PDB entry 8JHI | electron microscopy, 3.20 A resolution | chains A and R of the 5 polymer chains in the assembly

[Chain A]
Protein: Guanine nucleotide-binding protein G(s) subunit alpha isoforms XLas
From: Homo sapiens
Reference sequence: Q5JWF2 (GNAS1_HUMAN); the construct has insertions or renumbered stretches relative to UniProt, so the offset changes along the chain: 7-56 = UniProt 655-704; 193-195 = UniProt 705-707; 204-253 = UniProt 847-896; 264-394 = UniProt 907-1037
Sequence (248 residues; numbered 1 to 394; 146 numbers in that range are skipped by the numbering (no residue carries them; nothing is unmodelled there); the number before each row is that of its first residue):
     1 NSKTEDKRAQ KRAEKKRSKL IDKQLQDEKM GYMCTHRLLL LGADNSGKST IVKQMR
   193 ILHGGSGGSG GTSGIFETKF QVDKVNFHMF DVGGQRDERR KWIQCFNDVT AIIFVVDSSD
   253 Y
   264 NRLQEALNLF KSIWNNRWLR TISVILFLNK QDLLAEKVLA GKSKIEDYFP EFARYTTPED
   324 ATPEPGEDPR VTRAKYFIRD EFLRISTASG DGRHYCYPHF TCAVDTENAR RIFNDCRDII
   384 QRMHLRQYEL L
Not modelled in the structure: 193-205
Construct notes: expression tag (1-6); engineered mutation Asp-44 (Gly692 in Q5JWF2), Asn-45 (Glu693 in Q5JWF2), Asp-249 (Ala892 in Q5JWF2), Asp-252 (Ser895 in Q5JWF2), Ala-372 (Ile1015 in Q5JWF2), Ile-375 (Val1018 in Q5JWF2); linker (196-203)
Swiss-Prot annotation at these positions:
  - region: Arg-37 to Ala-43, Ser-46 to Thr-50 (G1 motif), Phe-219 to Arg-228 (G3 motif), Ile-288 to Asp-295 (G4 motif), Thr-364 to Thr-369 (G5 motif)
  - binding site (GTP): Gly-42, Ala-43, Ser-46 to Thr-50, Asp-223 to Gln-227, Asn-292 to Asp-295, Ala-366
  - binding site (Mg(2+)): Ser-49, Thr-204
  - modified residue: Ser-352 (Phosphoserine)

[Chain R]
Protein: Frizzled-3
From: Homo sapiens
Reference sequence: Q9NPG1 (FZD3_HUMAN); residues 23-542 here = UniProt positions 23-542
Sequence (520 residues; each row starts with the number of its first residue):
    23 HSLFSCEPIT LRMCQDLPYN TTFMPNLLNH YDQQTAALAM EPFHPMVNLD CSRDFRPFLC
    83 ALYAPICMEY GRVTLPCRRL CQRAYSECSK LMEMFGVPWP EDMECSRFPD CDEPYPRLVD
   143 LNLAGEPTEG APVAVQRDYG FWCPRELKID PDLGYSFLHV RDCSPPCPNM YFRREELSFA
   203 RYFIGLISII CLSATLFTFL TFLIDVTRFR YPERPIIFYA VCYMMVSLIF FIGFLLEDRV
   263 ACNASIPAQY KASTVTQGSH NKACTMLFMI LYFFTMAGSV WWVILTITWF LAAVPKWGSE
   323 AIEKKALLFH ASAWGIPGTL TIILLAMNKI EGDNISGVCF VGLYDVDALR YFVLAPLCLY
   383 VVVGVSLLLA GIISLNRVRI EIPLEKENQD KLVKFMIRIG VFSILYLVPL LVVIGCYFYE
   443 QAYRGIWETT WIQERCREYH IPCPYQVTQM SRPDLILFLM KYLMALIVGI PSVFWVGSKK
   503 TCFEWASFFH GRRKKEIVNE SRQVLQEPDF AQSLLRDPNT
Not modelled in the structure: 23-163, 173-175, 266-274, 467-471, 503-542
Cystine bridges: Cys-165/Cys-185, Cys-189/Cys-264, Cys-286/Cys-361, Cys-458/Cys-465
Swiss-Prot annotation at these positions:
  - motif: Lys-502 to Trp-507 (Lys-Thr-X-X-X-Trp motif, mediates interaction with the PDZ domain of Dvl family members)
  - glycosylation (N-linked (GlcNAc...) asparagine): Asn-42, Asn-265, Asn-356
From the paper describing this entry:
  - mutagenesis - P431A: decreased signaling in response to Gs

[Interface between chain A and chain R]
Contacting residue pairs (9):
  Lys-29(A) / Glu-322(R)  salt bridge
  Met-33(A) / Glu-322(R)
  Tyr-358(A) / Lys-408(R)
  Tyr-391(A) / Arg-232(R)
  Glu-392(A) / Lys-413(R)  hydrogen bond (backbone-side chain)
  Leu-393(A) / Leu-414(R)  hydrophobic
  Leu-393(A) / Phe-417(R)  hydrophobic
  Leu-394(A) / Lys-413(R)
  Leu-394(A) / Leu-414(R)
Also at the interface, not in a pair above, chain A (10 interface residues in all): Gln-384, His-387, Leu-388
Also at the interface, not in a pair above, chain R (10 interface residues in all): Lys-318, Ser-321, Leu-397, Val-400
Interface features reported in the paper:
  - residue pairs: Glu-392(A)/Lys-413(R) (hydrogen bond)
  - interface residues, chain A: Gln-384(A), Leu-388(A), Leu-393(A)
  - interface residues, chain R: Val-400(R), Leu-414(R)

[Summary]
Chain A and chain R each contribute 10 residues to their interface; the contacts include 1 hydrogen bond and 1
salt bridge. Among the polar pairs are Lys-29(A)/Glu-322(R) and Glu-392(A)/Lys-413(R). The authors report a
hydrogen bond between Glu-392(A) and Lys-413(R). The paper reports that P431A of chain R reduces signaling in
response to Gs; interface residues Gln-384(A), Leu-388(A) and Val-400(R) among others.
Here chain A is Guanine nucleotide-binding protein G(s) subunit alpha isoforms XLas and chain R is Frizzled-3,
both from Homo sapiens. Entry 8JHI (FZD3-Gs complex) was determined by electron microscopy, deposited together
with 8J9N and 8JHB.
